5X11 - chains I and A of the 4 polymer chains in the assembly; structure by X-ray diffraction, 2.65 A resolution.

[Chain I]
Molecule: 28-nt DNA strand
Sequence (28 nucleotides; numbered 1 to 28; the number before each row is that of its first residue):
     1 CGGAACATGT AAATAGTTAC ATGATTAC

[Chain A]
Protein: Transcriptional regulator
Organism: Bacillus subtilis subsp. spizizenii strain W23
Reference sequence: E0TW95 (E0TW95_BACPZ); numbering as in UniProt (aligned over 1-182)
Amino-acid sequence (188 residues; each row starts with the number of its first residue; numbers below 1 keep their minus sign (Gly-5 is residue -5)):
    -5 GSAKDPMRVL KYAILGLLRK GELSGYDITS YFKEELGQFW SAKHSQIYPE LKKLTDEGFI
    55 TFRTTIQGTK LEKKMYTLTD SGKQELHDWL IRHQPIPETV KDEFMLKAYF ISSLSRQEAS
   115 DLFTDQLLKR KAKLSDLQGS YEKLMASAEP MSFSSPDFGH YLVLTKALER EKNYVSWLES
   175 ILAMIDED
Disordered / not traced: -5 to -3, 108-109, 142-143, 180-182
Differences from the reference sequence: expression tag (-5 to 0)
What the authors report for this chain:
  - binding site for the 28-nt DNA strand (chain I): Tyr20, His38, Ser39, Gln40, Tyr42, Gln61 to Leu65, Lys67, Lys68, Lys95
  - binding site for the 28-nt DNA strand: Arg2, Trp34, Lys37
  - mutagenesis - Y20A (17-fold), Y20A/H38A, H38A (3.3-fold), H38A/S39A (10-fold), H38A/Y42A, S39A (1.7-fold), Y42A (100-fold), K64A (3-fold), L65A, K67A (65-fold), K68A (6-fold), K95A: decreased binding to the 28-nt DNA strand (chain I)
  - mutagenesis - Y20A, Y42A: unchanged stability
  - mutagenesis - R2A, Q32A, Q32E, W34A, K37A, Q40A, Q61A, H154A, H154A/R164A, R164A: unchanged binding to the 28-nt DNA strand (chain I)
  - specificity-determining residues: Tyr20, Leu65
  - conformationally variable residues (side-chain flip): Gln32, Phe33
  - mutagenesis - F104R (1.81 M), L156E (1.76 M): decreased stability

[Interface between chain I and chain A]
Contacting residue pairs - 22 pairs, chain I then chain A:
  DA5(I) with Tyr20(A), sugar contact
  DC6(I) with Tyr20(A), hydrogen bond to the phosphate
  DA7(I) with Tyr20(A), base contact; Gln61(A), phosphate contact; Leu65(A), sugar contact; Glu66(A), phosphate contact; Lys67(A), salt bridge to the phosphate
  DT8(I) with Ser18(A), phosphate contact; Gly19(A), phosphate contact; Tyr20(A), hydrogen bond to the phosphate; His38(A), hydrogen bond to the base; Tyr42(A), hydrogen bond to the phosphate; Glu66(A), sugar contact; Lys67(A), phosphate contact; Lys68(A), hydrogen bond to the phosphate
  DG9(I) with His38(A), hydrogen bond to the base; Tyr42(A), phosphate contact; Lys68(A), salt bridge to the phosphate
  DT10(I) with Ser39(A), base contact
  DA11(I) with Ser39(A), base contact
  DG16(I) with Lys95(A), salt bridge to the phosphate
  DA19(I) with Lys-2(A), phosphate contact
Interface residues without a listed pair, chain I (10 interface residues in all): DT18
Interface residues without a listed pair, chain A (15 interface residues in all): Asp21, Pro43

[Overview]
10 residues of chain I and 15 residues of chain A are in contact; the contacts include 6 hydrogen bonds and 3
salt bridges. Among the polar pairs are DT8(I)-His38(A), DG9(I)-His38(A) and DC6(I)-Tyr20(A). From the paper:
a binding site for the 28-nt DNA strand (chain I) at Tyr20(A), His38(A) and Ser39(A) among others; Y20A,
Y20A/H38A and H38A of chain A, among others, reduce binding to the 28-nt DNA strand (chain I); 24
substitutions were tested in all.
Here chain I is a 28-nt DNA strand and chain A is Transcriptional regulator (Bacillus subtilis subsp.
spizizenii strain W23). Entry 5X11 (Crystal structure of Bacillus subtilis PadR in complex with operator DNA)
was determined by X-ray diffraction (same publication as 5Y8T, 5X12, 5X13 and 5X14).
